PDB entry 7D4N | X-ray diffraction, 2.00 A resolution | chains A and B

# Chain A (and B)
Molecule: Flavin-containing monooxygenase FMO
Source organism: Candidatus Pelagibacter sp. HTCC7211
Notes: chain B of this document is another copy of the same molecule, construct and numbering; everything in this record applies to it too
UniProtKB: B6BQB2 (B6BQB2_9PROT); residues 1-444 here = UniProt positions 1-444
Chain sequence (464 residues; row label = number of the first residue in the row; numbers below 1 keep their minus sign (Met-19 is residue -19)):
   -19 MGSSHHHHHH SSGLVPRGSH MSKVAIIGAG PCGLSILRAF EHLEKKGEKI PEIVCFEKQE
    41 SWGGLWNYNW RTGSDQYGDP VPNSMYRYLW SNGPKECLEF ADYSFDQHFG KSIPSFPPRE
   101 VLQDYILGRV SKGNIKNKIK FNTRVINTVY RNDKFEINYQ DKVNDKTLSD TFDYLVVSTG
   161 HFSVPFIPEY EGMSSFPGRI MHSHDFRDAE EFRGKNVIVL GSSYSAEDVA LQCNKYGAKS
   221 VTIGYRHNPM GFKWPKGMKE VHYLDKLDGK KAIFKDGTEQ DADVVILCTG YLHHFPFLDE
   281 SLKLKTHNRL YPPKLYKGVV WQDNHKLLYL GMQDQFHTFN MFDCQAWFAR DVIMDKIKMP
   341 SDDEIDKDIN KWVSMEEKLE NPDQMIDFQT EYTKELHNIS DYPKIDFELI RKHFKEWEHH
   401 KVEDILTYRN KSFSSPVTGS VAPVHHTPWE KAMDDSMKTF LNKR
Not modelled in the structure: -19 to 0, 443-444 (chain B: -19 to 0)
Differences from the reference sequence: expression tag (-19 to 0)
Small-molecule neighbours:
  - FAD (flavin-adenine dinucleotide): Ile7, Gly8, Ala9, Gly10, Pro11, Cys12, Gly13, Phe36, Glu37, Lys38, Gln39, Gly44, Leu45, Trp46, Pro62, Ser64, Met65, Tyr66, Leu69, Trp70, Ser71, Asn72, Leu78, Thr123, Arg124, Val125, Ser158, Thr159, Gly160, Phe162, Ser163, Phe277, Gly311, Gln315, Thr318, Phe319, Phe322
  - NADP (NAP; NADP nicotinamide-adenine-dinucleotide phosphate): Tyr66, Leu69, Trp70, Ser71, Asn72, Phe162, Phe166, Pro168, Tyr170, Leu200, Gly201, Ser202, Ser203, Tyr204, Ser205, Asp208, Arg226, His227, Cys268, Thr269, Gly270, Tyr271, Asn288, Arg409
UniProt features mapped onto this chain:
  - binding site (FAD): Cys12, Glu37, Gln39, Leu45, Trp46, Asn72, Val125, Gln315, Thr318
  - binding site (NADP(+)): Trp70, Asn72, Tyr170, Ser202, Ser203, Ser205, Arg226, His227, Asn288, Arg409
  - mutagenesis: Glu37 (E37A: Retains 15% of wild-type activity with DMS as substrate), Trp46 (W46A: Retains 10% of wild-type activity with DMS as substrate), Trp70 (W70A: Loss of activity), Asn72 (N72A: Retains 40% of wild-type activity with DMS as substrate), Tyr170 (Y170A: Retains 5% of wild-type activity with DMS as substrate; Y170F: Retains 10% of wild-type activity with DMS as substrate), Ser203 (S203A: Retains 20% of wild-type activity with DMS as substrate), Arg226 (R226A: Retains 20% of wild-type activity with DMS as substrate), His227 (H227A: Retains 60% of wild-type activity with DMS as substrate), Asn288 (N288A: Retains 30% of wild-type activity with DMS as substrate), Asp314 (D314A: Retains 45% of wild-type activity with DMS as substrate; D314E: Increases wild-type activity with DMS as substrate), Gln315 (Q315A: Retains 5% of wild-type activity with DMS as substrate), Thr318 (T318A: Retains 5% of wild-type activity with DMS as substrate), 1 further mutagenesis entry in UniProt
What the authors report for this chain:
  - mutagenesis - N72A, S203A, R226A, H227A, N288A, D314A, R409A: decreased binding to NADPH
  - mutagenesis - D314A: decreased catalytic activity
  - mutagenesis - D314E: unchanged catalytic activity on NADPH

# Chain A / chain B interface
Pairs across the interface (62; chain A residue first):
  Tyr48(A) with Ser174(B)
  Trp50(A) with Ile167(B), hydrophobic; Pro168(B); Glu169(B), hydrogen bond; Met173(B), hydrophobic; Ser174(B); Ile180(B), hydrophobic
  Arg51(A) with Ile167(B), hydrogen bond (side chain-backbone); Glu169(B)
  Ser54(A) with Pro165(B); Ile167(B)
  Asp55(A) with Pro165(B)
  Gln56(A) with Phe166(B); Ile167(B); Leu272(B)
  Tyr57(A) with Leu272(B); His274(B)
  Gly58(A) with Val164(B); Leu272(B); His274(B)
  Arg67(A) with Ser174(B); Ser175(B), hydrogen bond (side chain-backbone); Phe176(B); Pro177(B)
  Asn127(A) with Asn127(B)
  Asp145(A) with Glu280(B); Lys285(B)
  Lys146(A) with Glu280(B)
  Thr147(A) with Glu280(B), hydrogen bond (backbone-side chain)
  Val164(A) with Gly58(B)
  Pro165(A) with Ser54(B); Asp55(B)
  Phe166(A) with Gln56(B)
  Ile167(A) with Trp50(B), hydrophobic; Arg51(B), hydrogen bond (backbone-side chain); Ser54(B); Gln56(B)
  Pro168(A) with Trp50(B)
  Glu169(A) with Trp50(B), hydrogen bond; Arg51(B)
  Met173(A) with Trp50(B), hydrophobic
  Ser174(A) with Tyr48(B); Arg67(B)
  Phe176(A) with Asp188(B)
  Pro177(A) with Asp188(B); Glu190(B)
  Arg179(A) with Arg179(B); Glu191(B)
  Ile180(A) with Trp50(B), hydrophobic
  Asp188(A) with Pro177(B)
  Glu190(A) with Pro177(B)
  Glu191(A) with Pro177(B); Arg179(B)
  Leu272(A) with Gln56(B); Tyr57(B); Gly58(B)
  His274(A) with Tyr57(B); Gly58(B)
  Glu280(A) with Asp145(B); Lys146(B); Thr147(B), hydrogen bond (side chain-backbone)
  Lys285(A) with Asp145(B), hydrogen bond (side chain-backbone)
Interface residues without a listed pair, chain A (39 interface residues in all): Thr52, Gly53, Tyr68, Ser175, Gly178, Lys195, Leu267
Interface residues without a listed pair, chain B (39 interface residues in all): Thr52, Gly53, Arg124, Asp185, Lys195, Lys250

# Summary
The chain A/chain B interface involves 39 residues from each chain; the contacts include 8 hydrogen bonds.
Polar pairs include Trp50(A)-Glu169(B), Arg51(A)-Ile167(B) and Arg67(A)-Ser175(B). From the paper: N72A, S203A
and R226A of chain A, among others, reduce binding to NADPH; D314A of chain A reduces catalytic activity; 8
substitutions were tested in all.
Both chains are Flavin-containing monooxygenase FMO (Candidatus Pelagibacter sp. HTCC7211). Entry 7D4N
(Crystal structure of Tmm from strain HTCC7211 soaked with DMS for 20 min) was determined by X-ray diffraction
(same publication as 7D4K and 7D4M).
